3WZQ - chains A and D of the 4 polymer chains in the assembly; structure by X-ray diffraction, 1.70 A resolution.

Chain A (and D):
Molecule: Streptavidin
Organism: Streptomyces avidinii
Notes: chain D of this document is another copy of the same molecule, construct and numbering; everything in this record applies to it too
Reference sequence: P22629 (SAV_STRAV); residues 13-139 here correspond to UniProt positions 37-163 (UniProt number = residue number + 24)
Amino-acid sequence (147 residues; row label = number of the first residue in the row; numbers below 1 keep their minus sign (Met-1 is residue -1)):
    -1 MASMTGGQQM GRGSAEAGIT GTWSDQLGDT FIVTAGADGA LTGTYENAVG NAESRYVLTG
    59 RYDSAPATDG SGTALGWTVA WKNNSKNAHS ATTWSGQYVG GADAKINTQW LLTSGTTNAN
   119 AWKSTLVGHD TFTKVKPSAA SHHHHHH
Disordered / not traced: -1 to 10, 136-145
Construct notes: expression tag (-1 to 12, 140-145); engineered mutation Ser22 (Tyr46 in P22629), Asp23 (Asn47 in P22629), Asp27 (Ser51 in P22629), Asn45 (Ser69 in P22629), Ser83 (Tyr107 in P22629), Lys84 (Arg108 in P22629), Asp101 (Glu125 in P22629), Lys103 (Arg127 in P22629), Asn116 (Glu140 in P22629)
Curated features (UniProtKB/Swiss-Prot):
  - motif: Arg59 to Asp61 (Cell attachment site)
  - binding site (biotin): Tyr43, Tyr54, Trp92, Trp108, Trp120
Small-molecule neighbours: ZOF (6-({5-[(2E,3aS,4S,6aR)-2-iminohexahydro-1H-thieno[3,4-d]imidazol-4-yl]pentanoyl}amino)hexanoic acid): Asp23, Leu25, Asp27, Phe29, Tyr43, Trp79, Ala86, Ser88, Thr90, Trp92, Trp108, Leu110, Ser112, Leu124, Asp128

Chain A / chain D interface:
Contacting residue pairs - 7 pairs, chain A then chain D:
  Gln107(A) - Val125(D)
  Gln107(A) - Gly126(D)
  Gln107(A) - His127(D)
  Val125(A) - Gln107(D)  hydrogen bond (backbone-side chain)
  Gly126(A) - Gln107(D)
  His127(A) - Gln107(D)
  His127(A) - His127(D)
Also at the interface, not in a pair above, chain D (5 interface residues in all): Thr106

Overview:
4 residues of chain A face 5 of chain D across their interface, with 1 hydrogen bond. Its one hydrogen-bonded
contact is Val125(A)-Gln107(D). Chain A binds compound ZOF. From UniProt: 5 biotin-binding residues on chain
A.
Both chains are Streptavidin (Streptomyces avidinii). Entry 3WZQ (Crystal structure of the core streptavidin
mutant V212 (Y22S/N23D/S27D/S45N/Y83S/R84K/E101D/R103K/E116N) complexed with iminobiotin long tail (IMNtail)
at ...) was determined by X-ray diffraction, deposited together with 3WZN, 3WZO and 3WZP.
